PDB entry 7UWH | electron microscopy, 3.10 A resolution | chains B and C of the 9 polymer chains in the assembly

Chain B:
Molecule: DNA/RNA
Sequence (59 nucleotides; numbered 1 to 59; the number before each row is that of its first residue):
     1 AGATTACCAG CAGGCCTGGG AGGGTATTCG CCGTGTACCT CTCCTAGCCC GCCTACGGC
Unresolved in the structure: 1-12, 51-59

Chain C:
Molecule: Ribonuclease HII
Organism: Escherichia coli
Notes: EC 3.1.26.4
UniProtKB: W8T723 (W8T723_ECOLX); residue numbers follow UniProt; this construct covers 1-198
Sequence (198 residues; each row starts with the number of its first residue):
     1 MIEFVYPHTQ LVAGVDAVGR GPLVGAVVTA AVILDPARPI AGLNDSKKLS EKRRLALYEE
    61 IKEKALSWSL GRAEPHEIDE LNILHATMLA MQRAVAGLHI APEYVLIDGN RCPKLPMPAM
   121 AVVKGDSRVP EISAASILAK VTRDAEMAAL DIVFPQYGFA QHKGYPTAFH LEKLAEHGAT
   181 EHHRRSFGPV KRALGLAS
Unresolved in the structure: 1-8
Differences from the reference sequence: engineered mutation Ala17 (Glu in W8T723)
What the authors report for this chain:
  - binding site for DNA/RNA (chain B): Gly19 to Gly21, Lys47, Lys124, Lys140, Tyr165
  - catalytic residues: Asp16, Asp108, Asp126
  - mutagenesis - E17A: abolished catalytic activity on DNA substrate
  - mutagenesis - E17A: unchanged binding to DNA substrate
  - mutagenesis - K48A/K52A/R53A/E60A: unchanged catalytic activity

Interface between chain B and chain C:
Residue-residue contacts (25; chain B residue first):
  DG18(B) - Arg20(C)  base contact
  DG19(B) - Arg20(C)  sugar contact
  DG19(B) - Asp108(C)  phosphate contact
  DG19(B) - Val123(C)  phosphate contact
  DG19(B) - Lys124(C)  hydrogen bond to the phosphate
  G20(B) - Asp16(C)  phosphate contact
  G20(B) - Ala17(C)  phosphate contact
  G20(B) - Val18(C)  phosphate contact
  G20(B) - Gly19(C)  hydrogen bond to the phosphate
  G20(B) - Arg20(C)  hydrogen bond to the sugar
  G20(B) - Gly21(C)  hydrogen bond to the sugar
  G20(B) - Asp108(C)  phosphate contact
  G20(B) - Asp126(C)  phosphate contact
  G20(B) - Tyr165(C)  hydrogen bond to the sugar
  G20(B) - Pro166(C)  base contact
  DA21(B) - Ala17(C)  phosphate contact
  DA21(B) - Val18(C)  phosphate contact
  DA21(B) - Gly19(C)  phosphate contact
  DA21(B) - Tyr165(C)  hydrogen bond to the phosphate
  DG22(B) - Lys140(C)  salt bridge to the phosphate
  DG22(B) - His162(C)  sugar contact
  DG22(B) - Lys163(C)  phosphate contact
  DG22(B) - Tyr165(C)  phosphate contact
  DG23(B) - Gln161(C)  phosphate contact
  DG23(B) - His162(C)  phosphate contact
Also at the interface, not in a pair above, chain C (19 interface residues in all): Pro22, Lys47, Thr167

Overview:
Chain B and chain C form an interface of 6 and 19 residues respectively, with 6 hydrogen bonds and 1 salt
bridge. Polar pairs include G20(B)-Arg20(C), G20(B)-Gly21(C) and G20(B)-Tyr165(C). From the paper: catalytic
residues Asp16(C), Asp108(C) and Asp126(C); E17A of chain C abolishes catalytic activity on DNA substrate.
Chain B is DNA/RNA and chain C is Ribonuclease HII (Escherichia coli); the structure, CryoEM Structure of E.
coli Transcription-Coupled Ribonucleotide Excision Repair (TC-RER) complex bound to ribonucleotide substrate,
was determined by electron microscopy, deposited together with 7UWE.
